Entry 8I7O (electron microscopy, 4.50 A resolution (low resolution: residue-level contacts below are approximate; hydrogen-bond / salt-bridge calls are withheld)); this record covers chains C3 and C4 of the 189 polymer chains in the assembly.

== Chain C3 (and C4) ==
Molecule: Tektin-3
Organism: Mus musculus
Notes: chain C4 of this document is another copy of the same molecule, construct and numbering; everything in this record applies to it too
UniProtKB: Q6X6Z7 (TEKT3_MOUSE); numbering as in UniProt (aligned over 1-490)
Sequence (490 residues; row label = number of the first residue in the row):
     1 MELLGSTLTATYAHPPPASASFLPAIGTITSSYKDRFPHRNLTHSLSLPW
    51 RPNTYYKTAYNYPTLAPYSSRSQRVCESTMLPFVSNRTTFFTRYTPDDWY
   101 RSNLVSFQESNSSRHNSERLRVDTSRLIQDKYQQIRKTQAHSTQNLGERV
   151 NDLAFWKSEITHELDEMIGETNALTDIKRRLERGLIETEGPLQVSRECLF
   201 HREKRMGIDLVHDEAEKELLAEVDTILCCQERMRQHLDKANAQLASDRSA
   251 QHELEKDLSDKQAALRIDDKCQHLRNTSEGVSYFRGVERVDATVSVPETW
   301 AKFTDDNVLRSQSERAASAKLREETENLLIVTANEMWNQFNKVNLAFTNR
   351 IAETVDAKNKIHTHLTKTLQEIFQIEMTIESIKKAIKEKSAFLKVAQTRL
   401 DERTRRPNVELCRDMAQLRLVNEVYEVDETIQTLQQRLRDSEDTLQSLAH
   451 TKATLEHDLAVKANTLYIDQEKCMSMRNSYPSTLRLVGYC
Not modelled in the structure: 1-114, 481-490 (chain C4: 1-369, 451-490)
Swiss-Prot annotation at these positions:
  - glycosylation: Thr7 (O-linked (GalNAc...) threonine), Thr9 (O-linked (GalNAc...) threonine), Thr11 (O-linked (GalNAc...) threonine), Asn41 (N-linked (GlcNAc...) asparagine), Asn86 (N-linked (GlcNAc...) asparagine), Asn111 (N-linked (GlcNAc...) asparagine), Asn276 (N-linked (GlcNAc...) asparagine)

== Interface between chain C3 and chain C4 ==
Pairs across the interface (57; chain C3 residue first):
  Arg121(C3) with Gln374(C4); Ile375(C4); Met377(C4); Thr378(C4)
  Asp123(C3) with Arg437(C4)
  Thr124(C3) with Thr378(C4); Arg437(C4)
  Lys131(C3) with Thr430(C4)
  Gln134(C3) with Glu426(C4)
  Ile135(C3) with Phe392(C4)
  Arg136(C3) with Glu388(C4); Phe392(C4)
  Thr138(C3) with Arg419(C4)
  His141(C3) with Arg419(C4)
  Ser142(C3) with Arg419(C4); Glu423(C4)
  Asn145(C3) with Arg419(C4)
  Leu146(C3) with Arg399(C4)
  Arg149(C3) with Arg403(C4); Cys412(C4); Asp414(C4)
  Asp260(C3) with Glu410(C4)
  Ala264(C3) with Glu410(C4)
  Ile267(C3) with Arg406(C4)
  Asp268(C3) with Arg403(C4)
  Cys271(C3) with Arg399(C4); Glu402(C4)
  Gln272(C3) with Arg399(C4)
  Leu274(C3) with Val395(C4); Thr398(C4); Arg399(C4)
  Asn276(C3) with Phe392(C4); Val395(C4)
  Val281(C3) with Lys394(C4); Val395(C4); Thr398(C4)
  Ser282(C3) with Lys394(C4); Gln397(C4); Thr398(C4)
  Tyr283(C3) with Lys394(C4); Gln397(C4)
  Phe284(C3) with Gln397(C4); Thr398(C4); Asp401(C4)
  Val287(C3) with Leu400(C4); Asp401(C4)
  Glu288(C3) with Val421(C4)
  Asp291(C3) with Gln417(C4)
  Ala292(C3) with Leu411(C4)
  Thr293(C3) with Leu411(C4); Cys412(C4); Arg413(C4)
  Ser295(C3) with Cys412(C4); Arg413(C4)
  Val296(C3) with Arg413(C4)
  Pro297(C3) with Arg413(C4)
  Trp300(C3) with Val409(C4)
Interface residues without a listed pair, chain C3 (43 interface residues in all): Asn116, Leu127, Ile128, Gln139, His273, Arg275, Ser278, Gly280, Val294
Interface residues without a listed pair, chain C4 (35 interface residues in all): Ala385, Lys389, Pro407, Val424, Thr433, Ser447

== In short ==
43 residues of chain C3 and 35 residues of chain C4 are in contact.
Chain C3 and chain C4 are both Tektin-3 (Mus musculus); the structure, In situ structure of axonemal doublet
microtubules in mouse sperm with 16-nm repeat, was determined by electron microscopy, deposited together with
8I7R.
